7XMD - chains A and C of the 4 polymer chains in the assembly; structure by electron microscopy, 2.99 A resolution.

[Chain A]
Molecule: Cytochrome bo(3) ubiquinol oxidase subunit 1
Organism: Escherichia coli
Notes: EC 7.1.1.3
Reference sequence: P0ABI8 (CYOB_ECOLI); residues 1-663 here = UniProt positions 1-663
Sequence (663 residues; row label = number of the first residue in the row):
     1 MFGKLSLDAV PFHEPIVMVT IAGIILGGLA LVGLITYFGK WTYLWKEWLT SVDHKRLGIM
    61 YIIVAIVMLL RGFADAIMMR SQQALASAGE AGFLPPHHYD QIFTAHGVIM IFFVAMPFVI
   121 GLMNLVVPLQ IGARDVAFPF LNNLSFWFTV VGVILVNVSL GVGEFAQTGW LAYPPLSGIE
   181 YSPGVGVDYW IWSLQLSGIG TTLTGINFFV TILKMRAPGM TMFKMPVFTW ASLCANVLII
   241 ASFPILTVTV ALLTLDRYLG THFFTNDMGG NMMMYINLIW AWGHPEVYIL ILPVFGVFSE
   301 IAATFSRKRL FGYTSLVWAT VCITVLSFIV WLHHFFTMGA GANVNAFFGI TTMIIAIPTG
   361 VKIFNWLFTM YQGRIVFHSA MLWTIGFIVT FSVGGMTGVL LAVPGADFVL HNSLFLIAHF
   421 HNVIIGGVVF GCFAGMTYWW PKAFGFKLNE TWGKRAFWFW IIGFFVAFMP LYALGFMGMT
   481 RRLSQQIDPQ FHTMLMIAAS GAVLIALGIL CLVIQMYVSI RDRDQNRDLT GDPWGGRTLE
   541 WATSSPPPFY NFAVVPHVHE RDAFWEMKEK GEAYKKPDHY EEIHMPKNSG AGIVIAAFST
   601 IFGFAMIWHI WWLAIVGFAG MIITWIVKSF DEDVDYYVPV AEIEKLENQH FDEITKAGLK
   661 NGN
Not modelled in the structure: 1-3, 661-663
Metal / ion sites: heme Fe: H106, H421; Cu ion: H284, H333, H334; heme o Fe near H419 (its only coordinating residue here)
Residues lining bound ligands:
  - heme (HEM): F73, A76, M79, R80, Q83, Y99, F103, T104, H106, G107, M110, I111, A115, G169, W170, I417, F420, H421, I424, I425, V429, W460, F468, R481, R482, I505
  - heme o (HEO): W170, W280, V287, Y288, I291, H333, H334, T352, I355, A356, I357, T359, G360, I363, F364, F391, S392, G395, M396, G398, V399, L401, A402, D407, H411, N412, L416, H419, F420, V423, I424, V428, R481
  - JYR (methyl 3-oxidanyl-5-[oxidanyl(oxidanylidene)-$L4-azanyl]-1-benzothiophene-2-carboxylate): M18, I21, R71, A74, D75, M78, H98, Q101, I102, A105, L160, F165
Curated features (UniProtKB/Swiss-Prot):
  - binding site (ubiquinone-8): R71, D75, H98
  - binding site (heme b): H106, W170, H421, R481, R482
  - binding site (Cu(2+)): H284, H333, H334
  - binding site (Fe(II)-heme o): Y288, H411, H419
  - cross-link: H284 to Y288 (1'-histidyl-3'-tyrosine (His-Tyr))
  - mutagenesis: H54 (H54A: 50% quinol oxidase activity), K55 (K55Q: No effect), R71 (R71H: No quinol oxidase activity; R71Q/L: Abolishes quinol oxidase activity), D75 (D75E: Very similar to wild-type; D75H: No quinol oxidase activity, altered binding of a semiquinone intermediate at the QH site; D75N: Abolishes quinol oxidase activity), R80 (R80Q: Abolishes quinol oxidase activity), H98 (H98F: About 1% quinol oxidase activity; H98N: Abolishes enzyme activity), Q101 (Q101N: Reduces quinol oxidase activity by 75%, decreased affinity for ubiquinol-1), I102 (I102W: No quinol oxidase activity), H106 (H106A: 2% quinol oxidase activity, loss of heme b, loss of heme o, loss of Cu(B)), D135 (D135N: Abolishes quinol oxidase activity), Y173 (Y173F: No effect), D188 (D188N: No effect), 15 further mutagenesis entries in UniProt
From the paper describing this entry:
  - binding site for JYR: R71, D75

[Chain C]
Molecule: Cytochrome bo(3) ubiquinol oxidase subunit 3
Organism: Escherichia coli
Reference sequence: P0ABJ3 (CYOC_ECOLI); residues 1-204 here = UniProt positions 1-204
Sequence (204 residues; numbered 1 to 204; the number before each row is that of its first residue):
     1 MATDTLTHAT AHAHEHGHHD AGGTKIFGFW IYLMSDCILF SILFATYAVL VNGTAGGPTG
    61 KDIFELPFVL VETFLLLFSS ITYGMAAIAM YKNNKSQVIS WLALTWLFGA GFIGMEIYEF
   121 HHLIVNGMGP DRSGFLSAFF ALVGTHGLHV TSGLIWMAVL MVQIARRGLT STNRTRIMCL
   181 SLFWHFLDVV WICVFTVVYL MGAM
Not modelled in the structure: 1-21

[Chain A / chain C interface]
Contacting residue pairs (51; chain A residue first):
  F138(A) with T24(C); K25(C); G28(C)
  I206(A) with G28(C); I31(C), hydrophobic; Y32(C)
  F209(A) with F27(C), hydrophobic; I31(C), hydrophobic
  V210(A) with T24(C); F27(C), hydrophobic; G28(C)
  L213(A) with F27(C), hydrophobic
  K214(A) with F27(C)
  I240(A) with I31(C), hydrophobic; S35(C)
  A241(A) with I38(C)
  P244(A) with S35(C); L39(C)
  I245(A) with I38(C), hydrophobic; I42(C), hydrophobic
  V248(A) with L39(C), hydrophobic; I42(C), hydrophobic; L43(C), hydrophobic
  L252(A) with T46(C); A141(C), hydrophobic
  G260(A) with D131(C)
  T261(A) with P130(C); S137(C)
  H262(A) with D131(C), hydrogen bond (side chain-backbone); G134(C); S137(C)
  F263(A) with L50(C); S137(C); A138(C), hydrophobic; A141(C), hydrophobic
  M268(A) with S133(C); G134(C), hydrogen bond (backbone-backbone)
  G269(A) with L50(C); G53(C)
  N271(A) with L50(C)
  M274(A) with A45(C); T46(C); V49(C), hydrophobic
  L278(A) with I42(C), hydrophobic; T46(C)
  I626(A) with V159(C), hydrophobic
  S629(A) with Q163(C), hydrogen bond; R176(C), hydrogen bond (backbone-side chain)
  F630(A) with V159(C), hydrophobic; V162(C), hydrophobic; Q163(C)
Other interface residues (no listed pair), chain A (29 interface residues in all): T202, L255, L259, G270, D631
Other interface residues (no listed pair), chain C (29 interface residues in all): A55, R132

[Summary]
Chain A and chain C each contribute 29 residues to their interface, with 4 hydrogen bonds. Polar contacts
include H262(A)-D131(C), S629(A)-Q163(C) and S629(A)-R176(C). Ligands of chain A: heme o, heme and compound
JYR. From the paper: a binding site for JYR at R71(A) and D75(A).
Chain A is Cytochrome bo(3) ubiquinol oxidase subunit 1 and chain C is Cytochrome bo(3) ubiquinol oxidase
subunit 3, both from Escherichia coli; the structure, Cryo-EM structure of Cytochrome bo3 from Escherichia
coli, the structure complexed with an allosteric inhibitor N4, was determined by electron microscopy together
with 7XMC from the same study.
